Entry 4ZFJ (X-ray diffraction, 1.75 A resolution); this record covers chains B and C of the 4 polymer chains in the assembly.

Chain B (and C):
Name: Amidohydrolase EgtC
Source organism: Mycobacterium smegmatis (strain ATCC 700084 / mc(2)155)
Notes: EC 3.5.1.-; chain C of this document is another copy of the same molecule, construct and numbering; everything in this record applies to it too
UniProtKB: A0R5M9 (EGTC_MYCS2); numbering as in UniProt (aligned over 1-227)
Sequence (235 residues; each row starts with the number of its first residue):
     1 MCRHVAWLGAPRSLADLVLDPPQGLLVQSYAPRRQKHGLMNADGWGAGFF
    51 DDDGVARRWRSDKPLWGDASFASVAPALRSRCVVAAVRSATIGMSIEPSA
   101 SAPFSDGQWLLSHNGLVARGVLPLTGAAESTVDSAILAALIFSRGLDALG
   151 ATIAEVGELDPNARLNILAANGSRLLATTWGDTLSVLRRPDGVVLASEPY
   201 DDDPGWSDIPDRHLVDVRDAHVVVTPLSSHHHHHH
Not modelled in the structure: 1, 230-235 (chain C: 1, 231-235)
Differences from the reference sequence: engineered mutation Asp-53 (Glu in A0R5M9), Val-84 (Leu in A0R5M9), Ser-95 (Pro in A0R5M9), Ala-118 (Asp in A0R5M9), Leu-137 (Val in A0R5M9), Arg-188 (His in A0R5M9); expression tag (228-235)
Modified residues: Mse-1 (selenomethionine); Mse-40 (selenomethionine; parent Met); Mse-94 (selenomethionine; parent Met)
Ligand contacts:
  - decaethylene glycol (XPE; 3,6,9,12,15,18,21,24,27-nonaoxanonacosane-1,29-diol), molecule 1: Ala-56, Arg-58, Trp-59, Arg-60, Pro-98, Ser-99, Ser-105, Asp-106, Gly-107
  - decaethylene glycol (XPE), molecule 2: Trp-66, Gly-67, Asp-68, Ala-69, Ser-70, Ala-72, Ser-73
  - decaethylene glycol (XPE), molecule 3: Gly-93, Mse-94, Ser-95, Ile-96, Glu-97
Swiss-Prot annotation at these positions:
  - active site: Cys-2 (Nucleophile)
What the authors report for this chain:
  - specificity-determining residues: Ser-89 (proposed by the authors, not directly observed)

Interface between chain B and chain C:
Contacting residue pairs - 23 pairs, chain B then chain C:
  Phe-49(B) / Ala-77(C)  hydrophobic
  Arg-57(B) / Ser-73(C)  hydrogen bond (side chain-backbone)
  Arg-57(B) / Pro-76(C)
  Arg-57(B) / Ala-77(C)
  Arg-58(B) / Ser-70(C)
  Arg-58(B) / Ser-73(C)  hydrogen bond (backbone-side chain)
  Arg-58(B) / Val-74(C)
  Trp-59(B) / Trp-59(C)
  Trp-59(B) / Ser-70(C)
  Trp-59(B) / Val-74(C)  hydrophobic
  Arg-60(B) / Ser-70(C)  hydrogen bond (backbone-side chain)
  Ser-70(B) / Arg-58(C)
  Ser-70(B) / Trp-59(C)
  Ser-70(B) / Arg-60(C)  hydrogen bond (side chain-backbone)
  Ser-73(B) / Arg-57(C)  hydrogen bond (backbone-side chain)
  Ser-73(B) / Arg-58(C)  hydrogen bond (side chain-backbone)
  Val-74(B) / Arg-58(C)
  Val-74(B) / Trp-59(C)  hydrophobic
  Val-74(B) / Leu-78(C)  hydrophobic
  Pro-76(B) / Arg-57(C)
  Ala-77(B) / Phe-49(C)  hydrophobic
  Leu-78(B) / Val-74(C)  hydrophobic
  Leu-78(B) / Leu-78(C)  hydrophobic
Other interface residues (no listed pair), chain B (12 interface residues in all): Ala-56
Other interface residues (no listed pair), chain C (12 interface residues in all): Ala-56

Summary:
The chain B/chain C interface involves 12 residues from each chain, with 6 hydrogen bonds. Polar pairs include
Arg-57(B)/Ser-73(C), Arg-58(B)/Ser-73(C) and Arg-60(B)/Ser-70(C). Bound to chain B: 3 copies of decaethylene
glycol. From UniProt: active-site residue Cys-2(B) on chain B. From the paper: the specificity determinant
Ser-89(B).
Chain B and chain C are both Amidohydrolase EgtC (Mycobacterium smegmatis (strain ATCC 700084 / mc(2)155));
the structure, Ergothioneine-biosynthetic Ntn hydrolase EgtC, apo form, was determined by X-ray diffraction
together with 4ZFK and 4ZFL from the same study.
